6Z15 - chain A; structure by X-ray diffraction, 2.50 A resolution.

[Chain A]
Name: Stimulator of interferon protein
Organism: Homo sapiens
UniProtKB: A0A2R3XZB7 (A0A2R3XZB7_HUMAN); numbering as in UniProt (aligned over 140-343)
Amino-acid sequence (204 residues; numbered 140 to 343; the number before each row is that of its first residue):
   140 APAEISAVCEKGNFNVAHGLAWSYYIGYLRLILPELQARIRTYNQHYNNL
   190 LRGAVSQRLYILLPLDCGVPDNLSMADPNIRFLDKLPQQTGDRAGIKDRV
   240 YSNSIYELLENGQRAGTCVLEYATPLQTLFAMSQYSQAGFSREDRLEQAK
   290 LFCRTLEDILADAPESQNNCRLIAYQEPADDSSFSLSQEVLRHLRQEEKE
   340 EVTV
Unresolved in the structure: 140-153, 186-190, 318-320, 341-343
Small-molecule neighbours: 2BA ((2R,3R,3aS,5R,7aR,9R,10R,10aS,12R,14aR)-2,9-bis(6-amino-9H-purin-9-yl)octahydro-2H,7H-difuro[3,2-d:3',2'-j][1,3,7,9,2,8 ]tetraoxadiphosphacyclododecine-3,5,10,12-tetrol 5,12-dioxide): Ser162, Tyr163, Gly166, Tyr167, Arg232, Ile235, Arg238, Val239, Tyr240, Thr263, Pro264, Thr267

[In short]
Bound to chain A: compound 2BA.
Chain A is Stimulator of interferon protein (Homo sapiens); the structure, Human wtSTING in complex with
3',3'-c-di-AMP, was determined by X-ray diffraction, deposited together with 6Z0Z, 6Y99, 6YDB, 6YDZ and 6YEA.
